Entry 5HPI (X-ray diffraction, 2.96 A resolution); this record covers chain A.

[Chain A]
Protein: p-hydroxybenzoate hydroxylase transcriptional activator
Source organism: Acinetobacter baylyi str. ADP1
Reference sequence: Q43992 (POBR_ACIAD); residue numbers follow UniProt; this construct covers 96-140, 142-271
Sequence (178 residues; row label = number of the first residue in the row; note: 1 number in that range is skipped by the numbering (no residue carries it; nothing is unmodelled there)):
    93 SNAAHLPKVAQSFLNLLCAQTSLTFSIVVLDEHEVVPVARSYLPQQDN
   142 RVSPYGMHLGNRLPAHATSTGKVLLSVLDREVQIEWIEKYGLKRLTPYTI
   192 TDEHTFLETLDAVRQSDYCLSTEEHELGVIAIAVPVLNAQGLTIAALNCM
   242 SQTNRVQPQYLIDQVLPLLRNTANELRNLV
Unresolved in the structure: 93-95
Differences from the reference sequence: expression tag (93-95); engineered mutation V220 (Leu in Q43992)
Modified residues: Mse148 (selenomethionine; parent Met); Mse241 (selenomethionine; parent Met)
Ligand contacts: 3-hydroxybenzoic acid (3HB): Y146, G147, Mse148, L154, T159, S160, T161, S212, H216, E217, V220, A222, N239, Mse241
From the paper describing this entry:
  - conformationally variable residues (loop rearrangement, side-chain flip): R132 to N152, H216, Mse241
  - binding site for 3-hydroxybenzoic acid: L154, S160, T161, H216, V220, N239, Mse241
  - mutagenesis - S118T/V143L/T159I/S160A/S212T/H216Y/A222G/M241L, D139N: increased signaling in response to pNP
  - mutagenesis - S118T/V143L/T159I/S160A/S212T/H216Y/A222G/M241L: abolished signaling in response to 4HB

[In short]
Chain A binds 3-hydroxybenzoic acid. The paper reports a binding site for 3-hydroxybenzoic acid at L154, S160
and T161 among others; S118T/V143L/T159I/S160A/S212T/H216Y/A222G/M241L and D139N increase signaling in
response to pNP.
Chain A is p-hydroxybenzoate hydroxylase transcriptional activator (Acinetobacter baylyi str. ADP1); the
structure, Crystal Structure of the Double Mutant of PobR Transcription Factor Inducer Binding
Domain-3-Hydroxy Benzoic Acid complex ..., was determined by X-ray diffraction (same publication as 5HPF).
